Entry 7XE9 (X-ray diffraction, 1.50 A resolution); this record covers chain A.

# Chain A
Molecule: Endolysin
From: Escherichia virus T4
Notes: EC 3.2.1.17
UniProt: D9IEF7 (D9IEF7_BPT4); residue numbers follow UniProt; this construct covers 1-164
Sequence (164 residues; each row starts with the number of its first residue):
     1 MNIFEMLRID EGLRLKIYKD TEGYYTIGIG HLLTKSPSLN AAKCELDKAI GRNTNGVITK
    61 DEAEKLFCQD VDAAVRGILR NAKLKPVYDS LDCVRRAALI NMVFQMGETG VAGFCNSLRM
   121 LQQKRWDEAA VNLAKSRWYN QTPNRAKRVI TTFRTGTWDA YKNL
Unresolved in the structure: 163-164
Sequence notes: engineered mutation C44 (Ser in D9IEF7), T54 (Cys in D9IEF7), C68 (Asn in D9IEF7), C93 (Ala in D9IEF7), A97 (Cys in D9IEF7), C115 (Thr in D9IEF7)
Cystine bridges: C44-C115, C68-C93
Ion coordination: Na+ near D20 (its only coordinating residue here)
Residues lining bound ligands:
  - hexane-1,6-diol (HEZ), molecule 1: E11, Y18, K19, D20, T21, Q105, T142, R145
  - hexane-1,6-diol (HEZ), molecule 2: D92, R95, K124, W126, R154, T155
Reported in the primary citation:
  - conformationally variable residues (side-chain flip): M106 to N116
  - binding site for dimethyl sulfoxide: F114
  - interface residues: D72

# Overview
Bound to chain A: hexane-1,6-diol. The paper reports a binding site for dimethyl sulfoxide at F114; the
interface residue D72.
Chain A is Endolysin (Escherichia virus T4); the structure, T4 lysozyme mutant-S44C/C54T/N68C/A93C/C97A/T115C,
DMSO 20%, was determined by X-ray diffraction (same publication as 7XE5, 7XE6, 7XE7 and 7XEA).
